7Z43 - chains AAA and BBB of the 8 polymer chains in the assembly; structure by X-ray diffraction, 3.12 A resolution.

== Chain AAA ==
Protein: Polymerase acidic protein
From: Influenza B virus
Notes: EC 3.1.-.-
UniProtKB: Q5V8Z9 (Q5V8Z9_9INFB); residues 1-726 here = UniProt positions 1-726
Amino-acid sequence (751 residues; each row starts with the number of its first residue; numbers below 1 keep their minus sign (Gly-13 is residue -13)):
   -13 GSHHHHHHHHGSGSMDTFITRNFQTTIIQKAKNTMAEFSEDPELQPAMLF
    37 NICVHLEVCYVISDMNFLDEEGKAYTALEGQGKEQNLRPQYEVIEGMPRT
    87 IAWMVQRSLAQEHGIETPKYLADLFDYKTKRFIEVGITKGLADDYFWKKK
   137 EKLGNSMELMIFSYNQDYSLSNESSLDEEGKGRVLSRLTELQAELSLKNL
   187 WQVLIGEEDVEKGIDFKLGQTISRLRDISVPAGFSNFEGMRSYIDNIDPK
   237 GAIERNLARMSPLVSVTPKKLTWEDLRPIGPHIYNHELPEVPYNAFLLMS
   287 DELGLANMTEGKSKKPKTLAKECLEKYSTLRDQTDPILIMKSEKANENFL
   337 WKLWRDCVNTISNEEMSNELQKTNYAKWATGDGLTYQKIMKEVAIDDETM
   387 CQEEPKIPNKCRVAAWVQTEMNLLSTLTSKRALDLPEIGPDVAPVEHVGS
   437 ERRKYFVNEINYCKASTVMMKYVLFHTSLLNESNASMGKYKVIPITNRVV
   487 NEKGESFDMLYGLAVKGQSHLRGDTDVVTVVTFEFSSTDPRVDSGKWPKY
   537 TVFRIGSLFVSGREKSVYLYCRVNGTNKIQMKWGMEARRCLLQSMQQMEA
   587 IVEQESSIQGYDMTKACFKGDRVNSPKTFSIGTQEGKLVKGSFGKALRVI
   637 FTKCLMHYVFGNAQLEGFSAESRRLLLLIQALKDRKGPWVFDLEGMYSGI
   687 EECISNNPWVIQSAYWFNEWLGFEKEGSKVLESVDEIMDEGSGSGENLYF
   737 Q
Disordered / not traced: -13 to -1, 64-70, 724-737
Sequence notes: expression tag (-13 to 0, 727-737)
Reported in the primary citation:
  - mutagenesis - R608A: decreased catalytic activity
  - mutagenesis - K450A: unchanged growth
  - mutagenesis - K450A: unchanged catalytic activity
  - mutagenesis - K416E: decreased growth

== Chain BBB ==
Protein: RNA-directed RNA polymerase catalytic subunit
From: Influenza B virus
Notes: EC 2.7.7.48
UniProtKB: Q5V8Y6 (Q5V8Y6_9INFB); residue numbers follow UniProt; this construct covers 1-752
Amino-acid sequence (772 residues; numbered -8 to 763; the number before each row is that of its first residue; numbers below 1 keep their minus sign (Gly-8 is residue -8)):
    -8 GSGSGSGSGMNINPYFLFIDVPIQAAISTTFPYTGVPPYSHGTGTGYTID
    42 TVIRTHEYSNKGKQYISDVTGCTMVDPTNGPLPEDNEPSAYAQLDCVLEA
    92 LDRMDEEHPGLFQAASQNAMETLMVTTVDKLTQGRQTFDWTVCRNQPAAT
   142 ALNTTITSFRLNDLNGADKGGLIPFCQDIIDSLDRPEMTFFSVKNIKKKL
   192 PAKNRKGFLIKRIPMKVKDKITKVEYIKRALSLNTMTKDAERGKLKRRAI
   242 ATAGIQIRGFVLVVENLAKNICENLEQSGLPVGGNEKKAKLSNAVAKMLS
   292 NCPPGGISMTVTGDNTKWNECLNPRIFLAMTERITRDSPIWFRDFCSIAP
   342 VLFSNKIARLGKGFMITSKTKRLKAQIPCPDLFSIPLERYNEETRAKLKK
   392 LKPFFNEEGTASLSPGMMMGMFNMLSTVLGVAALGIKNIGNKEYLWDGLQ
   442 SSDDFALFVNAKDEETCMEGINDFYRTCKLLGINMSKKKSYCNETGMFEF
   492 TSMFYRDGFVSNFAMELPSFGVAGVNESADMAIGMTIIKNNMINNGMGPA
   542 TAQTAIQLFIADYRYTYKCHRGDSKVEGKRMKIIKELWENTKGRDGLLVA
   592 DGGPNIYNLRNLHIPEIVLKYNLMDPEYKGRLLHPQNPFVGHLSIEGIKE
   642 ADITPAHGPVKKMDYDAVSGTHSWRTKRNRSILNTDQRNMILEEQCYAKC
   692 CNLFEACFNSASYRKPVGQHSMLEAMAHRLRMDARLDYESGRMSKDDFEK
   742 AMAHLGEIGYIGSGSGENLYFQ
Disordered / not traced: -8 to -1, 750-763
Sequence notes: expression tag (-8 to 0, 753-763)

== How chain AAA and chain BBB interact ==
Residue-residue contacts (385):
  Leu54(AAA) with Arg726(BBB)
  Glu56(AAA) with Lys736(BBB), salt bridge
  Leu73(AAA) with Phe739(BBB); Met743(BBB)
  Arg74(AAA) with Arg726(BBB); Tyr729(BBB); Glu730(BBB), salt bridge; Phe739(BBB)
  Pro75(AAA) with Arg726(BBB), hydrogen bond (backbone-side chain)
  Glu78(AAA) with Arg722(BBB), salt bridge
  Met83(AAA) with His719(BBB)
  Pro84(AAA) with His711(BBB); Glu715(BBB)
  Thr86(AAA) with Val708(BBB), hydrogen bond (side chain-backbone); His711(BBB)
  Ile87(AAA) with His711(BBB); His719(BBB)
  Met90(AAA) with His719(BBB); Arg720(BBB)
  Val91(AAA) with Met723(BBB), hydrophobic
  Ser94(AAA) with Leu727(BBB)
  Leu95(AAA) with Met723(BBB), hydrophobic
  Glu98(AAA) with Leu727(BBB); Ser731(BBB); Arg733(BBB), salt bridge
  Tyr113(AAA) with Arg726(BBB); Glu730(BBB)
  Ile200(AAA) with Trp332(BBB)
  Phe202(AAA) with Gln168(BBB); Phe251(BBB), hydrophobic; Trp332(BBB); Phe336(BBB), hydrophobic; Ile339(BBB), hydrophobic
  Lys203(AAA) with Gln168(BBB), hydrogen bond (backbone-side chain); Ile171(BBB)
  Leu204(AAA) with Ile171(BBB), hydrophobic; Ile339(BBB), hydrophobic
  Gly205(AAA) with Ile171(BBB); Asp175(BBB)
  Gln206(AAA) with Asp175(BBB), hydrogen bond (backbone-side chain); Lys214(BBB)
  Thr207(AAA) with Leu174(BBB), hydrogen bond (side chain-backbone); Asp175(BBB), hydrogen bond (backbone-side chain); Lys214(BBB); Ile218(BBB)
  Ile208(AAA) with Ile171(BBB), hydrophobic; Leu174(BBB), hydrophobic; Ile339(BBB), hydrophobic
  Arg210(AAA) with Asp59(BBB), salt bridge; Val60(BBB)
  Leu211(AAA) with Val60(BBB), hydrophobic; Val342(BBB); Asn346(BBB)
  Arg212(AAA) with Asp335(BBB), salt bridge; Ser338(BBB), hydrogen bond; Val342(BBB)
  Ile214(AAA) with Tyr56(BBB), hydrogen bond (backbone-side chain); Ser58(BBB); Asp59(BBB); Arg316(BBB), hydrogen bond (backbone-side chain); Asn346(BBB)
  Ser215(AAA) with Arg316(BBB); Leu319(BBB); Val342(BBB), hydrogen bond (side chain-backbone); Ser345(BBB); Asn346(BBB), hydrogen bond
  Val216(AAA) with Asp67(BBB); Arg316(BBB), hydrogen bond (backbone-side chain)
  Pro217(AAA) with Asp67(BBB); Thr69(BBB); Asn70(BBB)
  Ala218(AAA) with Asp67(BBB), hydrogen bond (backbone-side chain); Thr69(BBB); Asn70(BBB), hydrogen bond (backbone-side chain)
  Phe220(AAA) with Leu85(BBB), hydrophobic
  Phe223(AAA) with Glu323(BBB)
  Met226(AAA) with Arg316(BBB); Leu319(BBB), hydrophobic; Ala320(BBB)
  Arg227(AAA) with Glu323(BBB), salt bridge; Ile331(BBB); Arg334(BBB); Asp335(BBB), salt bridge
  Tyr229(AAA) with Asp86(BBB), hydrogen bond
  Ile230(AAA) with Leu89(BBB), hydrophobic; Ala320(BBB), hydrophobic; Glu323(BBB); Arg324(BBB); Arg327(BBB), hydrogen bond (backbone-side chain)
  Asp231(AAA) with Glu323(BBB); Arg327(BBB); Arg334(BBB), salt bridge
  Asp234(AAA) with Asp93(BBB)
  Pro235(AAA) with Asp86(BBB); Glu90(BBB); Asp93(BBB)
  Lys236(AAA) with Glu90(BBB); Glu97(BBB)
  Gly237(AAA) with Glu90(BBB), hydrogen bond (backbone-side chain)
  Ala238(AAA) with Asp86(BBB); Cys87(BBB); Glu90(BBB), hydrogen bond (backbone-side chain)
  Ile239(AAA) with Cys87(BBB); Glu90(BBB), hydrogen bond (backbone-side chain); Ile427(BBB), hydrophobic
  Glu240(AAA) with Ile430(BBB); Gly431(BBB), hydrogen bond (side chain-backbone)
  Asn242(AAA) with Leu73(BBB); Gln84(BBB); Cys87(BBB), hydrogen bond; Leu471(BBB)
  Leu243(AAA) with Ile430(BBB), hydrophobic; Asp464(BBB); Arg467(BBB), hydrogen bond (backbone-side chain); Leu471(BBB), hydrophobic
  Arg245(AAA) with Leu73(BBB); Gln84(BBB)
  Met246(AAA) with Arg467(BBB), hydrogen bond (backbone-side chain); Leu471(BBB), hydrophobic
  Ser247(AAA) with Arg467(BBB), hydrogen bond (backbone-side chain)
  Pro248(AAA) with Arg467(BBB)
  Leu249(AAA) with Glu75(BBB); Asn77(BBB)
  Val250(AAA) with Pro74(BBB); Glu75(BBB); Asp76(BBB); Asn77(BBB); Tyr466(BBB), hydrophobic; Arg467(BBB), hydrogen bond (backbone-side chain)
  Ser251(AAA) with Asn77(BBB), hydrogen bond (backbone-side chain); Asn463(BBB); Tyr466(BBB); Lys478(BBB), hydrogen bond (backbone-side chain)
  Val252(AAA) with Asn463(BBB), hydrogen bond (backbone-side chain); Tyr466(BBB), hydrophobic; Lys478(BBB)
  Thr253(AAA) with Lys478(BBB), hydrogen bond
  Pro254(AAA) with Met459(BBB), hydrophobic
  Lys256(AAA) with Glu455(BBB), salt bridge
  Ser299(AAA) with Lys566(BBB); Val567(BBB)
  Lys300(AAA) with Glu568(BBB)
  Lys301(AAA) with Glu568(BBB), hydrogen bond (backbone-side chain)
  Leu370(AAA) with Arg363(BBB), hydrogen bond (backbone-side chain)
  Thr371(AAA) with Lys365(BBB), hydrogen bond
  Tyr372(AAA) with Ser359(BBB); Lys360(BBB); Arg363(BBB); Leu364(BBB); Lys365(BBB)
  Gln373(AAA) with Arg363(BBB), hydrogen bond (backbone-backbone); Leu364(BBB); Lys365(BBB), hydrogen bond (backbone-backbone)
  Lys374(AAA) with Lys365(BBB)
  Ile375(AAA) with Lys365(BBB), hydrogen bond (backbone-backbone); Ala366(BBB)
  Met376(AAA) with Ala366(BBB)
  Lys377(AAA) with Gln367(BBB); Pro369(BBB); Asp372(BBB), salt bridge
  Ala380(AAA) with Ile357(BBB); Ala366(BBB), hydrophobic; Arg380(BBB), hydrogen bond (backbone-side chain)
  Ile381(AAA) with Ile368(BBB), hydrophobic; Arg380(BBB), hydrogen bond (backbone-side chain)
  Asp383(AAA) with Lys362(BBB), salt bridge; Arg380(BBB), hydrogen bond (backbone-side chain)
  Glu384(AAA) with Arg380(BBB)
  Thr385(AAA) with Ser359(BBB); Lys362(BBB)
  Met386(AAA) with Ile357(BBB); Thr358(BBB); Ser359(BBB); Leu364(BBB); Lys365(BBB); Arg380(BBB), hydrogen bond (backbone-side chain)
  Cys387(AAA) with Ile357(BBB); Thr358(BBB), hydrogen bond (backbone-backbone); Arg380(BBB)
  Gln388(AAA) with Phe355(BBB); Ile357(BBB); Arg380(BBB), hydrogen bond (backbone-backbone); Tyr381(BBB); Asn382(BBB), hydrogen bond (side chain-backbone); Thr385(BBB), hydrogen bond
  Glu389(AAA) with Thr358(BBB), hydrogen bond; Lys360(BBB); Asn382(BBB), hydrogen bond (backbone-side chain)
  Glu390(AAA) with Asn382(BBB); Glu383(BBB), hydrogen bond (side chain-backbone)
  Pro391(AAA) with Asn382(BBB); Glu384(BBB)
  Gln404(AAA) with Asn2(BBB), hydrogen bond; Ile3(BBB), hydrogen bond (side chain-backbone)
  Asn408(AAA) with Met1(BBB), hydrogen bond (side chain-backbone); Asn2(BBB); Ile3(BBB)
  Ser411(AAA) with Ile3(BBB)
  Asp420(AAA) with Tyr556(BBB)
  Leu421(AAA) with Gln548(BBB); Leu549(BBB), hydrophobic
  Pro422(AAA) with Gln548(BBB), hydrogen bond (backbone-side chain); Ile551(BBB), hydrophobic; Arg555(BBB)
  Glu423(AAA) with Arg555(BBB), salt bridge; Arg562(BBB), salt bridge; Pro595(BBB); Asn596(BBB), hydrogen bond (side chain-backbone)
  Ile424(AAA) with Ile547(BBB), hydrophobic; Asn596(BBB); Tyr598(BBB)
  Gly425(AAA) with Asn596(BBB); Ile597(BBB); Tyr598(BBB), hydrogen bond (backbone-backbone); Asn599(BBB), hydrogen bond (backbone-side chain)
  Pro426(AAA) with Asn599(BBB); Arg601(BBB), hydrogen bond (backbone-side chain)
  Asp427(AAA) with Gln544(BBB), hydrogen bond; Asn599(BBB), hydrogen bond
  Val428(AAA) with Arg601(BBB)
  Val431(AAA) with Pro540(BBB)
  Glu432(AAA) with Gln544(BBB), hydrogen bond (backbone-side chain); Asn599(BBB); Leu600(BBB), hydrogen bond (side chain-backbone); Arg601(BBB), salt bridge
  Gly435(AAA) with Ala541(BBB); Gln544(BBB)
  Ser436(AAA) with Gln544(BBB), hydrogen bond (backbone-side chain)
  Arg438(AAA) with Pro540(BBB); Ala541(BBB)
  Arg439(AAA) with Ala541(BBB); Gln544(BBB), hydrogen bond; Thr545(BBB); Gln548(BBB)
  Leu460(AAA) with Tyr556(BBB)
  Asn467(AAA) with Lys559(BBB)
  Thr511(AAA) with Tyr30(BBB); His32(BBB)
  Ile565(AAA) with Val27(BBB), hydrophobic; Tyr30(BBB), hydrophobic
  Trp569(AAA) with Tyr24(BBB); Thr25(BBB); Gly26(BBB); Val27(BBB), hydrophobic; Pro28(BBB); Arg233(BBB)
  Glu572(AAA) with Gly512(BBB); Val513(BBB); Asp553(BBB)
  Arg574(AAA) with Leu549(BBB); Ala552(BBB); Tyr556(BBB)
  Arg575(AAA) with Thr25(BBB); Leu508(BBB); Pro509(BBB); Phe511(BBB); Gly512(BBB)
  Cys576(AAA) with Thr25(BBB)
  Leu577(AAA) with Leu549(BBB), hydrophobic
  Leu578(AAA) with Phe504(BBB), hydrophobic; Thr542(BBB); Thr545(BBB); Ala546(BBB); Leu549(BBB), hydrophobic
  Gln579(AAA) with Ser19(BBB), hydrogen bond (side chain-backbone); Phe22(BBB), hydrogen bond (side chain-backbone); Thr25(BBB); Leu508(BBB)
  Met581(AAA) with Thr542(BBB); Thr545(BBB), hydrogen bond
  Gln582(AAA) with Ser19(BBB); Phe504(BBB); Gly537(BBB); Thr542(BBB), hydrogen bond (backbone-side chain)
  Gln583(AAA) with Ala16(BBB); Ala17(BBB); Ser19(BBB); Thr20(BBB)
  Met584(AAA) with Leu8(BBB), hydrophobic
  Glu585(AAA) with Gly539(BBB); Pro540(BBB); Ala541(BBB), hydrogen bond (side chain-backbone); Thr542(BBB), hydrogen bond
  Ile587(AAA) with Val12(BBB), hydrophobic
  Glu589(AAA) with Gly539(BBB); Pro540(BBB)
  Thr614(AAA) with Asp11(BBB)
  Phe615(AAA) with Leu8(BBB), hydrophobic; Asp11(BBB)
  Ser616(AAA) with Phe7(BBB); Leu8(BBB); Ile10(BBB); Asp11(BBB), hydrogen bond (backbone-side chain)
  Ile617(AAA) with Ile3(BBB); Asn4(BBB), hydrogen bond (backbone-backbone); Phe7(BBB)
  Gly618(AAA) with Met1(BBB); Asn2(BBB); Ile3(BBB); Asn4(BBB); Phe7(BBB)
  Thr619(AAA) with Met1(BBB); Asn2(BBB), hydrogen bond (backbone-backbone); Phe7(BBB)
  Gln620(AAA) with Gly0(BBB); Met1(BBB)
  Leu624(AAA) with Ile10(BBB), hydrophobic
  Val635(AAA) with Ile3(BBB), hydrophobic; Pro5(BBB), hydrophobic
  Ile636(AAA) with Leu8(BBB), hydrophobic
  Lys639(AAA) with Thr20(BBB)
  Cys640(AAA) with Thr25(BBB), hydrogen bond (backbone-side chain)
  His643(AAA) with Thr20(BBB); Pro23(BBB); Thr25(BBB); Gly26(BBB)
  Tyr644(AAA) with Thr25(BBB); Gly26(BBB)
  Ala649(AAA) with Lys235(BBB); Leu236(BBB)
  Gln650(AAA) with Leu236(BBB)
  Leu651(AAA) with Pro23(BBB), hydrophobic
  Glu652(AAA) with Pro23(BBB); Arg233(BBB), salt bridge; Gly234(BBB), hydrogen bond (side chain-backbone); Lys235(BBB)
  Gly653(AAA) with Leu236(BBB)
  Phe654(AAA) with Tyr6(BBB)
  Ser655(AAA) with Pro23(BBB)
  Ala656(AAA) with Gly234(BBB)
  Glu657(AAA) with Lys480(BBB)
  Arg659(AAA) with Ile18(BBB); Thr21(BBB), hydrogen bond (side chain-backbone); Phe22(BBB); Phe495(BBB)
  Arg660(AAA) with Lys480(BBB)
  Leu662(AAA) with Phe9(BBB), hydrophobic; Ile14(BBB); Thr21(BBB)
  Leu663(AAA) with Ile14(BBB), hydrophobic; Gln15(BBB); Tyr482(BBB); Phe495(BBB), hydrophobic
  Leu664(AAA) with Tyr482(BBB), hydrophobic
  Gln666(AAA) with Pro13(BBB); Ile14(BBB), hydrogen bond (side chain-backbone); Gln15(BBB); Arg497(BBB)
  Lys669(AAA) with Phe9(BBB), hydrogen bond (side chain-backbone); Ile10(BBB)
  Asp670(AAA) with Met488(BBB); Arg497(BBB), salt bridge
  Lys672(AAA) with Asn484(BBB); Glu485(BBB), hydrogen bond (backbone-backbone); Met488(BBB)
  Gly673(AAA) with Met300(BBB)
  Pro674(AAA) with Cys483(BBB)
  Trp675(AAA) with Met300(BBB); Glu455(BBB); Met459(BBB), hydrophobic; Tyr482(BBB); Cys483(BBB), hydrogen bond (backbone-backbone)
  Phe677(AAA) with Met459(BBB), hydrophobic; Met476(BBB), hydrophobic; Lys478(BBB); Ser481(BBB); Tyr482(BBB), hydrophobic; Cys483(BBB), hydrophobic
  Asp678(AAA) with Lys478(BBB), hydrogen bond (backbone-backbone); Lys479(BBB), salt bridge
  Gly681(AAA) with Lys479(BBB)
  Met682(AAA) with Lys479(BBB)
  Glu688(AAA) with Leu236(BBB)
  Ser699(AAA) with Tyr6(BBB)
  Trp702(AAA) with Ile3(BBB), hydrogen bond (side chain-backbone); Asn4(BBB), hydrogen bond (backbone-side chain); Pro5(BBB); Tyr6(BBB), hydrophobic
  Phe703(AAA) with Tyr6(BBB), hydrophobic
  Glu705(AAA) with Asn4(BBB)
  Trp706(AAA) with Tyr6(BBB), hydrogen bond (side chain-backbone); Phe7(BBB), hydrophobic; Phe9(BBB), hydrophobic; Ile10(BBB)
  Glu710(AAA) with Ile10(BBB)
Other interface residues (no listed pair), chain AAA (178 interface residues in all): Glu23, Lys298, Met407, Val443, Thr463, Gln566, Met571, Val625, Lys626, Gly647, Asn648, Ala667, Cys689, Phe709
Other interface residues (no listed pair), chain BBB (191 interface residues in all): Pro29, Ser31, Ala91, Ile164, Cys167, Leu222, Lys237, Val302, Met356, Ser375, Glu456, Ile462, Thr468, Lys470, Thr486, Ala505, Thr557, Gly709, Gln710, Ala716

== Overview ==
178 residues of chain AAA and 191 residues of chain BBB are in contact; the contacts include 80 hydrogen bonds
and 18 salt bridges. Polar pairs include Glu56(AAA)-Lys736(BBB), Arg74(AAA)-Glu730(BBB) and
Glu78(AAA)-Arg722(BBB). From the paper: R608A of chain AAA reduces catalytic activity; K416E of chain AAA
reduces growth.
Chain AAA is Polymerase acidic protein and chain BBB is RNA-directed RNA polymerase catalytic subunit, both
from Influenza B virus; the structure, Influenza B polymerase with Pol II pSer5 CTD peptide mimic bound in
site 1B and 2B, was determined by X-ray diffraction together with 7Z42 from the same study.
